Entry 9CVT (electron microscopy, 4.41 A resolution (low resolution: residue-level contacts below are approximate; hydrogen-bond / salt-bridge calls are withheld)); this record covers chains A and C of the 6 polymer chains in the assembly.

# Chain A
Protein: Histone doublet miniH2B-H2A
UniProt: A0A097I1R9 (H2A_MELV); residues 1-168 here = UniProt positions 1-168
Amino-acid sequence (168 residues; row label = number of the first residue in the row):
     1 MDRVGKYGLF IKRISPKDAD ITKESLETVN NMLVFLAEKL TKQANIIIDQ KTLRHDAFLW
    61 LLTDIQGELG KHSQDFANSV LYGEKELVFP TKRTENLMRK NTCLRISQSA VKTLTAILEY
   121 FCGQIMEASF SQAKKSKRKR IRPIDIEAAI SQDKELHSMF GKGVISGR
Unresolved in the structure: 1-8, 16-21, 166-168

# Chain C
Protein: Histone doublet H4-H3
UniProt: A0A097I2D0 (H4H3_MELV); residue numbers follow UniProt; this construct covers 1-216
Amino-acid sequence (216 residues; each row starts with the number of its first residue):
     1 MSKAGKKVKA QQHGHLADHV SVGETQIPKA STQHLLRKAG SLSAAGDTEV PIRGFVHMKL
    61 HKLVQKSLLA MQLAKRKTIM KSDVKKAAEL MHLPVFAIPT KDSGAKGSVF LSCRQKGAGS
   121 AGTGSETNSQ EVRSQMKSTC LIIPKERFRT MAKEISKKEG HDVHIAEAAL DMLQVIVESC
   181 TVRLLEKALV ITYSGKRTRV TSKDIETAFM LEHGPL
Unresolved in the structure: 1-14, 101-130

# Interface between chain A and chain C
Contacting residue pairs (16; chain A residue first):
  Glu27(A) with Ile98(C)
  Asn31(A) with Phe96(C)
  Met32(A) with Phe96(C)
  Phe35(A) with Pro94(C); Phe96(C)
  Gly161(A) with Arg183(C)
  Lys162(A) with Leu93(C); Pro94(C)
  Gly163(A) with Pro94(C); Phe96(C)
  Val164(A) with Pro94(C); Val95(C); Phe96(C); Ser179(C)
  Ile165(A) with Phe96(C); Ala97(C)
Interface residues without a listed pair, chain A (11 interface residues in all): Thr28, Ile144
Interface residues without a listed pair, chain C (9 interface residues in all): Thr139

# Summary
The interface between chain A and chain C involves 11 residues on one side and 9 on the other.
Chain A is Histone doublet miniH2B-H2A and chain C is Histone doublet H4-H3; the structure, Melbournevirus
Mini variant Nucleosome, was determined by electron microscopy.
